Entry 7AB4 (X-ray diffraction, 3.34 A resolution); this record covers chains E and F of the 6 polymer chains in the assembly.

# Chain E
Protein: Couple_hipA domain-containing protein
Source organism: Escherichia coli O127:H6 (strain E2348/69 / EPEC)
UniProt: B7UL97 (B7UL97_ECO27); residues 2-103 here = UniProt positions 2-103
Amino-acid sequence (102 residues; each row starts with the number of its first residue):
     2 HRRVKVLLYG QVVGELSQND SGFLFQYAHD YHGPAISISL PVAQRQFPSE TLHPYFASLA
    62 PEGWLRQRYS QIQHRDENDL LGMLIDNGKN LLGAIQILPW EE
Unresolved in the structure: 102-103

# Chain F
Protein: HipA_C domain-containing protein
Source organism: Escherichia coli O127:H6 (strain E2348/69 / EPEC)
UniProt: B7UL96 (B7UL96_ECO27); numbering as in UniProt (aligned over 2-335)
Amino-acid sequence (340 residues; row label = number of the first residue in the row):
     2 ANCRILLTPL NERDEQRGYS TQGLKRLSGT AKLNPRLGFT RTQFVQELPR QQKGMSIAGY
    62 QPKLQLVLDE GEFRVVDHQG NFILKPSPAD FPGLAENEHA TMTLMSRLGF DVPVHGLLSF
   122 APQSEEELEY AFVIRRYDRD NKGLPVHQEQ LDGAMQITDK YGKTGNDNEQ YVSYETLARF
   182 LVAHVNDNIA FKIDLFRRIV YAWLLGNNDM HLRNFGLVYS DGLTPALAPV YDFVSVAPYP
   242 EYFYSNYLAL PLLTREEGGR ELAPGFHSDY GEYIGQDFLL LGESMGLAPR LLEKLFQDIR
   302 KENAIVMETY EQSFMTQDHI QAVLQCYRHR LGLLHHHHHH
Modified / non-standard residues: S57 (phosphoserine; SEP)
Sequence notes: engineered mutation A59 (Ser in B7UL96); expression tag (336-341)

# How chain E and chain F interact
Residue-residue contacts (47; chain E residue first):
  L9(E) - H148(F)
  Y10(E) - H148(F)
  Y10(E) - Y220(F)
  I37(E) - H148(F)  hydrogen bond (backbone-side chain)
  S38(E) - E150(F)  hydrogen bond
  I39(E) - E150(F)  hydrogen bond (backbone-side chain)
  I39(E) - A155(F)  hydrophobic
  I39(E) - F181(F)  hydrophobic
  I39(E) - H185(F)
  I39(E) - Y220(F)
  S40(E) - G154(F)
  S40(E) - A155(F)
  S40(E) - Q157(F)
  P55(E) - G154(F)
  P55(E) - Q157(F)
  Y56(E) - H148(F)
  Y56(E) - E150(F)
  S59(E) - D153(F)
  S59(E) - R214(F)
  A61(E) - R214(F)
  E63(E) - K161(F)  salt bridge
  E63(E) - R214(F)  salt bridge
  G64(E) - Q52(F)
  G64(E) - G60(F)
  W65(E) - Q47(F)  hydrogen bond (side chain-backbone)
  W65(E) - L49(F)
  W65(E) - Q52(F)
  W65(E) - G60(F)  hydrogen bond (backbone-backbone)
  W65(E) - Q62(F)
  W65(E) - P63(F)  hydrophobic
  W65(E) - K64(F)
  L66(E) - K64(F)
  Q68(E) - L49(F)
  Q68(E) - Q52(F)  hydrogen bond
  K90(E) - H79(F)
  K90(E) - Q80(F)
  N91(E) - Q66(F)
  N91(E) - D78(F)
  N91(E) - H79(F)
  L92(E) - Q80(F)
  L93(E) - R137(F)
  L93(E) - D139(F)
  L93(E) - Q149(F)
  G94(E) - R140(F)
  G94(E) - V147(F)
  A95(E) - H148(F)  hydrogen bond (backbone-side chain)
  I96(E) - H148(F)
Other interface residues (no listed pair), chain E (23 interface residues in all): Q72
Other interface residues (no listed pair), chain F (33 interface residues in all): E48, M56, Y61, P146, I158, L218

# Summary
Chain E and chain F form an interface of 23 and 33 residues respectively, with 7 hydrogen bonds and 2 salt
bridges. Polar pairs include E63(E)-K161(F), E63(E)-R214(F) and I37(E)-H148(F).
Here chain E is Couple_hipA domain-containing protein and chain F is HipA_C domain-containing protein, both
from Escherichia coli O127:H6 (strain E2348/69 / EPEC). Entry 7AB4 (Crystal structure of the Escherichia coli
toxin-antitoxin system HipBST (HipT S59A)) was determined by X-ray diffraction together with 7AB3 and 7AB5
from the same study.
